8XUY - chains A and D of the 5 polymer chains in the assembly; structure by electron microscopy, 3.14 A resolution.

== Chain A ==
Protein: Spike glycoprotein
Source organism: Severe acute respiratory syndrome coronavirus 2
UniProt: P0DTC2 (SPIKE_SARS2); aligned to UniProt positions 28-1205 over residues 28-1208 (the alignment contains insertions or deletions, so no single offset holds)
Sequence (1235 residues; row label = number of the first residue in the row; note: 3 numbers in that range are skipped by the numbering (no residue carries them; nothing is unmodelled there)):
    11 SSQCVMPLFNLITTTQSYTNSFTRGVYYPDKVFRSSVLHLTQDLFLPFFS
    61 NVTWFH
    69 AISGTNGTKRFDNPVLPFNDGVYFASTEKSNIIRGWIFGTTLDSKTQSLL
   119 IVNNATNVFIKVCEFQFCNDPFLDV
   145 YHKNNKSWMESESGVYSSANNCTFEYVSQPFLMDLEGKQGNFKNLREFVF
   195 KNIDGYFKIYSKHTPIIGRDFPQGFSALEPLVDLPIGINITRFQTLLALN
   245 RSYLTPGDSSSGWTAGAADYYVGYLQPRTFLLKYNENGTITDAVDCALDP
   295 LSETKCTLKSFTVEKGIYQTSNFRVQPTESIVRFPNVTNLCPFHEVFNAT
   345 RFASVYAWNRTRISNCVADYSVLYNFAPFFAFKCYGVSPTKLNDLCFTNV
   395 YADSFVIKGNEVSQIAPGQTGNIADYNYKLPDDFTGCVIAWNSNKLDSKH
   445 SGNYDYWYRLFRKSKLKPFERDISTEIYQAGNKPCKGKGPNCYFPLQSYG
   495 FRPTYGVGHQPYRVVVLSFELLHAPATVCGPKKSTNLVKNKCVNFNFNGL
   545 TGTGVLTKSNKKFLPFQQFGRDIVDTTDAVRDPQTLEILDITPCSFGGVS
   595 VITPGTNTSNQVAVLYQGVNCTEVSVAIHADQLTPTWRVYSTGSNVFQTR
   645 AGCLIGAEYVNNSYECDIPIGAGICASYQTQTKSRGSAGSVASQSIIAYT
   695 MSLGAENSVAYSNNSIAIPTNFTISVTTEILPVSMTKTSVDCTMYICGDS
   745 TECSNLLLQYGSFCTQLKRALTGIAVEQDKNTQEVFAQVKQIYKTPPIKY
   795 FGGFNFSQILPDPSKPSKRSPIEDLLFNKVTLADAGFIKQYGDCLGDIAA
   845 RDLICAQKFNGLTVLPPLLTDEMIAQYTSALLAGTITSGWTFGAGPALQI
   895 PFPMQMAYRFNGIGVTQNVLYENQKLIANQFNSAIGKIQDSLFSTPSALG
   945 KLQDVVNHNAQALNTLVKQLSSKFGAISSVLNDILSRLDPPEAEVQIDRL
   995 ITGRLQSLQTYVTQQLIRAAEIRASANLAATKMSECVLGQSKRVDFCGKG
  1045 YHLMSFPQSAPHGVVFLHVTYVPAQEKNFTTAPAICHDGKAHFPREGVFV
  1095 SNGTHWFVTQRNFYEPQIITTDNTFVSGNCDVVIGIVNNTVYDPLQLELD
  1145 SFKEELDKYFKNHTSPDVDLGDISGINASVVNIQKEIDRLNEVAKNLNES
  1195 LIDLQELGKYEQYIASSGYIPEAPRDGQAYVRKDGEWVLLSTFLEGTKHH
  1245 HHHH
Not modelled in the structure: 11-24, 69-81, 145-153, 178-186, 244-257, 675-686, 827-851, 1138-1248
Differences from the reference sequence: expression tag (11-27, 1209-1248); variant L50 (Ser in P0DTC2), F127 (Val in P0DTC2), D142 (Gly in P0DTC2), S157 (Phe in P0DTC2), G158 (Arg in P0DTC2), I211 (Leu212 in P0DTC2), G212 (Val213 in P0DTC2), F215 (Leu216 in P0DTC2), N244 (His245 in P0DTC2), D263 (Ala264 in P0DTC2), V331 (Ile332 in P0DTC2), H338 (Gly339 in P0DTC2), T355 (Lys356 in P0DTC2), F370 (Ser371 in P0DTC2), P372 (Ser373 in P0DTC2), F374 (Ser375 in P0DTC2), A375 (Thr376 in P0DTC2), K402 (Arg403 in P0DTC2), N404 (Asp405 in P0DTC2), S407 (Arg408 in P0DTC2), N416 (Lys417 in P0DTC2), K439 (Asn440 in P0DTC2), H444 (Val445 in P0DTC2), S445 (Gly446 in P0DTC2), D449 (Asn450 in P0DTC2), W451 (Leu452 in P0DTC2), K459 (Asn460 in P0DTC2), N476 (Ser477 in P0DTC2), K477 (Thr478 in P0DTC2), K480 (Asn481 in P0DTC2), K482 (Glu484 in P0DTC2), P484 (Phe486 in P0DTC2), R496 (Gln498 in P0DTC2), Y499 (Asn501 in P0DTC2), H503 (Tyr505 in P0DTC2), K552 (Glu554 in P0DTC2), V568 (Ala570 in P0DTC2), G612 (Asp614 in P0DTC2), S619 (Pro621 in P0DTC2), Y653 (His655 in P0DTC2), K677 (Asn679 in P0DTC2), R679 (Pro681 in P0DTC2), K762 (Asn764 in P0DTC2), Y794 (Asp796 in P0DTC2), F937 (Ser939 in P0DTC2), H952 (Gln954 in P0DTC2), K967 (Asn969 in P0DTC2), L1141 (Pro1143 in P0DTC2); engineered mutation G680 (Arg682 in P0DTC2), S681 (Arg683 in P0DTC2), G683 (Arg685 in P0DTC2), P815 (Phe817 in P0DTC2), P890 (Ala892 in P0DTC2), P897 (Ala899 in P0DTC2), P940 (Ala942 in P0DTC2), P984 (Lys986 in P0DTC2), P985 (Val987 in P0DTC2)
Cystine bridges: C131-C166, C290-C300, C335-C360, C378-C431, C390-C523, C479-C486, C536-C588, C615-C647, C660-C669, C736-C758, C741-C747, C1030-C1041, C1080-C1124
Covalent attachments: N-acetylglucosamine (NAG) linked to N61, N122, N165, N233, N281, N330, N614, N655, N707, N715, N799, N1072, N1096, N1132
UniProt features mapped onto this chain:
  - region: D1166, S1173, N1176, N1190, E1205 (Heptad repeat 2)
  - glycosylation (N-linked (GlcNAc...) asparagine): N61 (hybrid), N1176 (complex)
Reported in the primary citation:
  - conformationally variable residues (order/disorder transition): A621 to V640

== Chain D ==
Protein: Processed angiotensin-converting enzyme 2
Source organism: Homo sapiens
UniProt: Q9BYF1 (ACE2_HUMAN); residues 19-617 here = UniProt positions 19-617
Sequence (608 residues; each row starts with the number of its first residue):
    19 STIEEQAKTFLDKFNHEAEDLFYQSSLASWNYNTNITEENVQNMNNAGDK
    69 WSAFLKEQSTLAQMYPLQEIQNLTVKLQLQALQQNGSSVLSEDKSKRLNT
   119 ILNTMSTIYSTGKVCNPDNPQECLLLEPGLNEIMANSLDYNERLWAWESW
   169 RSEVGKQLRPLYEEYVVLKNEMARANHYEDYGDYWRGDYEVNGVDGYDYS
   219 RGQLIEDVEHTFEEIKPLYEHLHAYVRAKLMNAYPSYISPIGCLPAHLLG
   269 DMWGRFWTNLYSLTVPFGQKPNIDVTDAMVDQAWDAQRIFKEAEKFFVSV
   319 GLPNMTQGFWENSMLTDPGNVQKAVCHPTAWDLGKGDFRILMCTKVTMDD
   369 FLTAHHEMGHIQYDMAYAAQPFLLRNGANEGFHEAVGEIMSLSAATPKHL
   419 KSIGLLSPDFQEDNETEINFLLKQALTIVGTLPFTYMLEKWRWMVFKGEI
   469 PKDQWMKKWWEMKREIVGVVEPVPHDETYCDPASLFHVSNDYSFIRYYTR
   519 TLYQFQFQEALCQAAKHEGPLHKCDISNSTEAGQKLFNMLRLGKSEPWTL
   569 ALENVVGAKNMNVRPLLNYFEPLFTWLKDQNKNSFVGWSTDWSPYADQSG
   619 TKHHHHHH
Not modelled in the structure: 615-626
Differences from the reference sequence: expression tag (618-626)
Cystine bridges: C133-C141, C344-C361, C530-C542
Covalent attachments: N-acetylglucosamine (NAG) linked to N53, N90, N322, N432, N546; glycan linked to N103
UniProt features mapped onto this chain:
  - region (Interaction with SARS-CoV spike glycoprotein): D30 to Y41, M82 to P84, K353 to R357
  - active site: E375 (Proton acceptor), H505 (Proton donor)
  - binding site (chloride): R169, W477, K481
  - binding site (substrate): R273, H345, P346, Y515
  - binding site (Zn(2+)): H374, H378, E402
  - glycosylation (N-linked (GlcNAc...) asparagine): N53, N90, N103, N322, N432, N546
  - mutagenesis: S19 (S19P: Increases slightly the interaction with RBD domain of SARS-CoV-2 spike protein), Q24 to K26 (Slightly inhibits interaction with SARS-CoV spike glycoprotein), Q24 (Q24T: Increases slightly the interaction with RBD domain of SARS-CoV-2 spike protein), A25 (A25V: Increases slightly the interaction with RBD domain of SARS-CoV-2 spike protein), T27 (T27Y: Increases slightly the interaction with RBD domain of SARS-CoV-2 spike protein. In sACE2.v2.2; increases interaction with RBD domain of SARS-CoV-2 spike protein ...), L29 (L29F: Increases slightly the interaction with RBD domain of SARS-CoV-2 spike protein), K31 (K31D: Abolishes interaction with SARS-CoV spike glycoprotein; K31Y: Increases slightly the interaction with RBD domain of SARS-CoV-2 spike protein), N33 (N33D: Increases slightly the interaction with RBD domain of SARS-CoV-2 spike protein), H34 (H34A: Increases slightly the interaction with RBD domain of SARS-CoV-2 spike protein), E37 (E37A: No effect on interaction with SARS-CoV spike glycoprotein), D38 (D38A: No effect on interaction with SARS-CoV spike glycoprotein), L39 (L39R: Increases slightly the interaction with RBD domain of SARS-CoV-2 spike protein), 48 further mutagenesis entries in UniProt

== Interface between chain A and chain D ==
Pairs across the interface - 17 pairs, chain A then chain D:
  Y448(A) - D38(D)  hydrogen bond
  A474(A) - Q24(D)
  A474(A) - T27(D)
  G475(A) - S19(D)
  G475(A) - Q24(D)
  N476(A) - S19(D)  hydrogen bond (side chain-backbone)
  N476(A) - Q24(D)
  N485(A) - Q24(D)
  N485(A) - M82(D)
  N485(A) - Y83(D)  hydrogen bond
  Y487(A) - T27(D)
  Y487(A) - F28(D)
  Y487(A) - K31(D)
  Q491(A) - H34(D)  hydrogen bond
  S492(A) - H34(D)  hydrogen bond (backbone-side chain)
  T498(A) - N330(D)
  Y499(A) - Y41(D)
Interface residues without a listed pair, chain A (16 interface residues in all): Y452, L454, Y472, F488, R496, H503
Interface residues without a listed pair, chain D (14 interface residues in all): D30, Q42, K353

== Summary ==
16 residues of chain A face 14 of chain D across their interface; the contacts include 5 hydrogen bonds. Polar
contacts include Y448(A)-D38(D), N476(A)-S19(D) and N485(A)-Y83(D). Covalently linked N-acetylglucosamine: at
N61(A), N122(A), N165(A), N233(A), N281(A) and N330(A) and 8 more. Covalently linked N-acetylglucosamine: at
N53(D), N90(D), N322(D), N432(D) and N546(D). From the paper: conformational variability at A621(A).
Chain A is Spike glycoprotein (Severe acute respiratory syndrome coronavirus 2) and chain D is Processed
angiotensin-converting enzyme 2 (Homo sapiens); the structure, Structure of SARS-CoV-2 BA.2.86 spike
glycoprotein in complex with ACE2 (2-up state), was determined by electron microscopy, deposited together with
8XUZ, 8XV0, 8XV1, 8XVM and 9IU1.
